PDB entry 7TZX | X-ray diffraction, 1.41 A resolution | chain A

== Chain A ==
Name: Cytochrome P450
From: Rhodopseudomonas palustris
UniProtKB: Q2IU02 (Q2IU02_RHOP2); residues 0-409 here correspond to UniProt positions 1-410 (UniProt number = residue number + 1)
Chain sequence (410 residues; numbered 0 to 409; the number before each row is that of its first residue; numbering starts at 0):
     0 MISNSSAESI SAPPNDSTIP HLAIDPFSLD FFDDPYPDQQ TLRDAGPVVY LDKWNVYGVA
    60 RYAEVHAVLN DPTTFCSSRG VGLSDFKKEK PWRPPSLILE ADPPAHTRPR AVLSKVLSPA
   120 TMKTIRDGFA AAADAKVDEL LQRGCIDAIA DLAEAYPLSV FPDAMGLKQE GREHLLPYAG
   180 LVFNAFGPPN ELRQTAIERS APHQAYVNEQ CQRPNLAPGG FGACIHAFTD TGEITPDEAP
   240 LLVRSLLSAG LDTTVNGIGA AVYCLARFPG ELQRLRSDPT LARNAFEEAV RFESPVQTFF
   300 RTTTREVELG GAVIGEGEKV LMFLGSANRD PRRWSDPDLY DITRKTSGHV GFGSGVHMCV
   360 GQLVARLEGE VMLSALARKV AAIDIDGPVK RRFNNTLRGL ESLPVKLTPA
Unresolved in the structure: 0-16
Metal / ion sites: heme Fe near Cys-358 (its only coordinating residue here)
Residues lining bound ligands:
  - heme (HEM): Leu-68, Val-80, Ile-97, Leu-98, His-105, Arg-109, Leu-112, Leu-116, Phe-160, Ser-244, Leu-245, Ala-248, Gly-249, Thr-252, Thr-253, Gly-256, Phe-285, Val-289, Pro-294, Val-295, Phe-298, Arg-300, Leu-323, Gly-350, Phe-351, Gly-352, Val-355, His-356, Cys-358, Val-359, Gly-360, Val-363, Ala-364
  - 4-(chloromethyl)benzoic acid (L3C): Arg-92, Ser-95, Ile-97, Leu-98, Val-181, Phe-182, Phe-185, Arg-243, Ser-244, Ser-247, Ala-248, Thr-252, Phe-298

== In short ==
Ligands of chain A: 4-(chloromethyl)benzoic acid and heme.
Chain A is Cytochrome P450 (Rhodopseudomonas palustris); the structure, The crystal structure of WT CYP199A4
bound to 4-chloromethylbenzoic acid, was determined by X-ray diffraction, deposited together with 7TZM, 7TZN,
7TZW, 7TZY and 7U00.
